Entry 5L4K (electron microscopy, 3.90 A resolution); this record covers chains S and R of the 12 polymer chains in the assembly.

# Chain S
Molecule: 26S proteasome non-ATPase regulatory subunit 3
Organism: Homo sapiens
Reference sequence: O43242 (PSMD3_HUMAN); residue numbers follow UniProt; this construct covers 1-534
Amino-acid sequence (534 residues; each row starts with the number of its first residue):
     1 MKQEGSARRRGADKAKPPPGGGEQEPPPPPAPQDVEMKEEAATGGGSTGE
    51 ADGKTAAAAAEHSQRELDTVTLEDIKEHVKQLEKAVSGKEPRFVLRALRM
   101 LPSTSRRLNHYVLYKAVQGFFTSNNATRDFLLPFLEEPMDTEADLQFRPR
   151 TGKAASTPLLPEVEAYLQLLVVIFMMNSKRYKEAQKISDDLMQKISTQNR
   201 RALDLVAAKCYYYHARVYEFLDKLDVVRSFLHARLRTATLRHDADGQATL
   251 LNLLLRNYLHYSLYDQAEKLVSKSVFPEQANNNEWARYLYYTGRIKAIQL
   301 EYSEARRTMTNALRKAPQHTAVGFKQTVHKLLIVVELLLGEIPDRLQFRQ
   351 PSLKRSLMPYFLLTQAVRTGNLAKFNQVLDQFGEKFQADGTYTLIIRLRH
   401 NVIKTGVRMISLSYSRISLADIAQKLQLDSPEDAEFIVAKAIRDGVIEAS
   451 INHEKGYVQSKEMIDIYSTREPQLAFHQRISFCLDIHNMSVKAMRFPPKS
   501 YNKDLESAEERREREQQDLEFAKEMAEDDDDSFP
Unresolved in the structure: 1-43
UniProt features mapped onto this chain:
  - modified residue (Phosphoserine): S418, S430
  - cross-link: K38 (Glycyl lysine isopeptide (Lys-Gly) (interchain with G-Cter in SUMO1))

# Chain R
Molecule: 26S proteasome non-ATPase regulatory subunit 6
Organism: Homo sapiens
Reference sequence: Q15008 (PSMD6_HUMAN); numbering as in UniProt (aligned over 1-389)
Amino-acid sequence (389 residues; row label = number of the first residue in the row):
     1 MPLENLEEEGLPKNPDLRIAQLRFLLSLPEHRGDAAVRDELMAAVRDNNM
    51 APYYEALCKSLDWQIDVDLLNKMKKANEDELKRLDEELEDAEKNLGESEI
   101 RDAMMAKAEYLCRIGDKEGALTAFRKTYDKTVALGHRLDIVFYLLRIGLF
   151 YMDNDLITRNTEKAKSLIEEGGDWDRRNRLKVYQGLYCVAIRDFKQAAEL
   201 FLDTVSTFTSYELMDYKTFVTYTVYVSMIALERPDLREKVIKGAEILEVL
   251 HSLPAVRQYLFSLYECRYSVFFQSLAVVEQEMKKDWLFAPHYRYYVREMR
   301 IHAYSQLLESYRSLTLGYMAEAFGVGVEFIDQELSRFIAAGRLHCKIDKV
   351 NEIVETNRPDSKNWQYQETIKKGDLLLNRVQKLSRVINM

# Interface between chain S and chain R
Residue-residue contacts (39; chain S residue first):
  N282(S) - R385(R)  hydrogen bond
  N282(S) - M389(R)
  R314(S) - N378(R)
  R314(S) - Q381(R)
  R314(S) - R385(R)
  K315(S) - R385(R)  hydrogen bond (backbone-side chain)
  Q318(S) - R385(R)
  Q318(S) - V386(R)
  M409(S) - A339(R)  hydrophobic
  L412(S) - I338(R)
  L412(S) - K346(R)  hydrogen bond (backbone-side chain)
  S413(S) - S335(R)
  S413(S) - I338(R)
  S413(S) - K346(R)
  S413(S) - I347(R)  hydrogen bond (backbone-backbone)
  Y414(S) - D331(R)  hydrogen bond
  Y414(S) - K346(R)  hydrogen bond (backbone-side chain)
  Y414(S) - I347(R)
  S415(S) - K346(R)
  S415(S) - I347(R)  hydrogen bond (backbone-backbone)
  R416(S) - D348(R)
  R416(S) - K349(R)  hydrogen bond (backbone-backbone)
  R416(S) - N351(R)
  I417(S) - K349(R)
  K425(S) - D331(R)  salt bridge
  E462(S) - K346(R)  salt bridge
  D465(S) - N363(R)
  Y467(S) - K362(R)  hydrogen bond (side chain-backbone)
  Y467(S) - N363(R)
  Y467(S) - Y366(R)
  P472(S) - Y366(R)
  A475(S) - Y366(R)
  F476(S) - Y366(R)  hydrophobic
  F476(S) - I370(R)  hydrophobic
  R479(S) - D374(R)  salt bridge
  R479(S) - L377(R)
  F482(S) - Q381(R)
  I486(S) - Q381(R)
  A493(S) - N388(R)
Also at the interface, not in a pair above, chain S (29 interface residues in all): S411, S418, D421, I466, E471, C483, M489
Also at the interface, not in a pair above, chain R (23 interface residues in all): V350, E355

# Overview
The interface between chain S and chain R involves 29 residues on one side and 23 on the other, with 9
hydrogen bonds and 3 salt bridges. Polar contacts include K425(S)-D331(R), E462(S)-K346(R) and
R479(S)-D374(R).
Here chain S is 26S proteasome non-ATPase regulatory subunit 3 and chain R is 26S proteasome non-ATPase
regulatory subunit 6, both from Homo sapiens. Entry 5L4K (The human 26S proteasome lid) was determined by
electron microscopy.
